8G45 - chain A; structure by X-ray diffraction, 1.62 A resolution.

== Chain A ==
Name: Histone deacetylase 6
Source organism: Homo sapiens
Notes: EC 3.5.1.98
Reference sequence: Q9UBN7 (HDAC6_HUMAN); numbering as in UniProt (aligned over 1109-1213)
Amino-acid sequence (107 residues; row label = number of the first residue in the row):
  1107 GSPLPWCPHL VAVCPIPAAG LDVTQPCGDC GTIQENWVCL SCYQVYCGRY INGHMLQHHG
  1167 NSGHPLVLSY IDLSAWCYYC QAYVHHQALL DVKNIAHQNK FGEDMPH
Not modelled in the structure: 1107-1108, 1208-1213
Sequence notes: expression tag (1107-1108)
Ion coordination: Zn2+ site 1: Cys1113, His1115, Cys1183, Cys1186; Zn2+ site 2: Cys1133, Cys1136, Cys1153, His1160; Zn2+ site 3: Cys1145, Cys1148, His1164, His1170
Small-molecule neighbours: ZUE (3-[8-chloro-3-(2-{[(2-methoxyphenyl)methyl]amino}-2-oxoethyl)-4-oxo-3,4-dihydroquinazolin-2-yl]propanoic acid): Glu1141, Trp1143, Gly1154, Arg1155, Tyr1156, Met1161, Leu1162, Val1173, Ser1175, Ile1177, Asp1178, Ser1180, Trp1182, Tyr1184, Tyr1189
From the paper describing this entry:
  - binding site for ZUE: Arg1155, Leu1162, Trp1182

== Summary ==
Chain A binds compound ZUE. The Zn2+ site 1 is built by Cys1113, His1115, Cys1183 and Cys1186. The Zn2+ site 2
is built by Cys1133, Cys1136, Cys1153 and His1160. The paper reports a binding site for ZUE at Arg1155,
Leu1162 and Trp1182.
Chain A is Histone deacetylase 6 (Homo sapiens); the structure, Structure of HDAC6 zinc-finger ubiquitin
binding domain in complex with SGC-UBD253 chemical probe, was determined by X-ray diffraction together with
8G43 and 8G44 from the same study.
